PDB entry 9F5Y | electron microscopy, 2.51 A resolution | chains U and W of the 51 polymer chains in the assembly

# Chain U
Protein: NADH dehydrogenase subunit 4L
Organism: Chlamydomonas reinhardtii
Reference sequence: Q84K56 (Q84K56_CHLRE); numbering as in UniProt (aligned over 1-227)
Chain sequence (227 residues; numbered 1 to 227; the number before each row is that of its first residue):
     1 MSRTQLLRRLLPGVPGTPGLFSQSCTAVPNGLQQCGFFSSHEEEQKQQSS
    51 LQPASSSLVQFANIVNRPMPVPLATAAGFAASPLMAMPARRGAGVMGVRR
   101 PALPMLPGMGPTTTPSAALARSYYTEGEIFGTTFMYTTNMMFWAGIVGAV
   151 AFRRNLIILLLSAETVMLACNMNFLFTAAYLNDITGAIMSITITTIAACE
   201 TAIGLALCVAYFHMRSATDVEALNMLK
Disordered / not traced: 1-122

# Chain W
Protein: NADH-ubiquinone oxidoreductase chain 6
Organism: Chlamydomonas reinhardtii
Notes: EC 7.1.1.2
Reference sequence: P10329 (NU6M_CHLRE); residue numbers follow UniProt; this construct covers 1-162
Chain sequence (162 residues; row label = number of the first residue in the row):
     1 MFFENSAILLCALLSIAVGYTKSPFMSLMYSVMLFINSSFVLMMLGFEFL
    51 ALVNLLVYVGALAVLFLFVIMLLEIPATELRAYSRGWSTLGIFVFIINGV
   101 FQITPSMGPRGIITGLPGAESITNLGHALYLYFADLLILNSLVLTVALFG
   151 RFAIAPVRTTGR
Disordered / not traced: 158-162
Ligand contacts:
  - phosphatidylglycerol (PGT; (1S)-2-{[{[(2R)-2,3-dihydroxypropyl]oxy}(hydroxy)phosphoryl]oxy}-1-[(palmitoyloxy)methyl]ethyl stearate): D135, I138, L139
  - phosphatidylethanolamine (PTY): F2, F3, E4, S6, A7, L10, I36, N37, F40, M44, L55

# Chain U / chain W interface
Contacting residue pairs - 118 pairs, chain U then chain W:
  G127(U) - I113(W)
  G127(U) - T114(W)
  G127(U) - G115(W)  hydrogen bond (backbone-backbone)
  E128(U) - I112(W)
  E128(U) - I113(W)
  E128(U) - T114(W)
  I129(U) - N5(W)
  F130(U) - I8(W)  hydrophobic
  F130(U) - G115(W)
  G131(U) - I113(W)
  G131(U) - G115(W)
  T132(U) - G111(W)
  T132(U) - I112(W)
  T132(U) - I113(W)
  T133(U) - L9(W)
  F134(U) - V41(W)  hydrophobic
  F134(U) - L45(W)  hydrophobic
  M135(U) - S106(W)
  M135(U) - M107(W)  hydrophobic
  M135(U) - I113(W)  hydrophobic
  Y136(U) - V100(W)  hydrogen bond (side chain-backbone)
  Y136(U) - Q102(W)  hydrogen bond (backbone-side chain)
  T137(U) - I8(W)
  T137(U) - L9(W)
  N139(U) - Q102(W)
  N139(U) - P105(W)
  N139(U) - S106(W)  hydrogen bond (side chain-backbone)
  M140(U) - A12(W)  hydrophobic
  M140(U) - F95(W)
  M140(U) - G99(W)
  M140(U) - Q102(W)
  M141(U) - C11(W)  hydrophobic
  M141(U) - A12(W)  hydrophobic
  M141(U) - S15(W)
  W143(U) - F95(W)
  W143(U) - N98(W)
  W143(U) - G99(W)
  A144(U) - S15(W)
  A144(U) - F95(W)
  V147(U) - G91(W)
  A151(U) - W87(W)
  A151(U) - S88(W)  hydrogen bond (backbone-backbone)
  A151(U) - G91(W)
  A151(U) - I92(W)  hydrophobic
  F152(U) - G19(W)
  F152(U) - Y20(W)  hydrophobic
  F152(U) - G86(W)
  F152(U) - W87(W)
  R153(U) - R85(W)
  R153(U) - G86(W)
  R154(U) - G19(W)  hydrogen bond (side chain-backbone)
  R154(U) - Y20(W)
  R154(U) - T21(W)  hydrogen bond (side chain-backbone)
  R154(U) - A82(W)
  N155(U) - E74(W)  hydrogen bond
  I157(U) - F66(W)
  I157(U) - V69(W)  hydrophobic
  I157(U) - I70(W)  hydrophobic
  I157(U) - E74(W)
  L160(U) - F66(W)
  L161(U) - S27(W)
  L161(U) - L28(W)  hydrophobic
  L161(U) - S31(W)
  L161(U) - F66(W)  hydrophobic
  E164(U) - F35(W)
  E164(U) - Y58(W)
  E164(U) - L62(W)
  T165(U) - S15(W)
  L168(U) - L34(W)  hydrophobic
  L168(U) - F35(W)  hydrophobic
  L168(U) - S38(W)
  L168(U) - N54(W)
  N171(U) - N54(W)
  M172(U) - S38(W)  hydrogen bond
  M172(U) - V41(W)  hydrophobic
  M172(U) - L42(W)  hydrophobic
  L175(U) - L42(W)  hydrophobic
  L175(U) - F47(W)
  L175(U) - L50(W)  hydrophobic
  F176(U) - L45(W)  hydrophobic
  F176(U) - I113(W)  hydrophobic
  F176(U) - G115(W)
  A179(U) - L116(W)
  A179(U) - G118(W)
  Y180(U) - I113(W)  hydrophobic
  Y180(U) - T114(W)
  Y180(U) - L116(W)  hydrophobic
  I184(U) - A128(W)  hydrophobic
  A187(U) - L50(W)  hydrophobic
  I188(U) - L129(W)  hydrophobic
  I188(U) - F133(W)  hydrophobic
  I188(U) - L136(W)  hydrophobic
  I191(U) - L50(W)  hydrophobic
  T192(U) - L136(W)
  T192(U) - N140(W)
  T194(U) - V57(W)
  T194(U) - Y58(W)
  T195(U) - L144(W)
  I196(U) - V143(W)  hydrophobic
  A197(U) - Y58(W)
  C199(U) - L144(W)  hydrophobic
  C199(U) - A147(W)  hydrophobic
  T201(U) - L62(W)
  T201(U) - F66(W)
  I203(U) - A147(W)
  I203(U) - R151(W)
  L205(U) - L65(W)  hydrophobic
  L205(U) - F66(W)  hydrophobic
  L205(U) - V69(W)  hydrophobic
  A206(U) - I154(W)  hydrophobic
  L207(U) - I154(W)  hydrophobic
  V209(U) - L73(W)  hydrophobic
  F212(U) - L73(W)  hydrophobic
  E221(U) - A77(W)
  L223(U) - L73(W)  hydrophobic
  L223(U) - E74(W)
  N224(U) - R85(W)
  K227(U) - R85(W)
Also at the interface, not in a pair above, chain U (62 interface residues in all): I158, S162, A178, I193, A202, C208, V220
Also at the interface, not in a pair above, chain W (74 interface residues in all): I16, V18, K22, P24, L80, V94, P117, N124, L125, G150, P156

# In short
62 residues of chain U face 74 of chain W across their interface; the contacts include 9 hydrogen bonds. Among
the polar pairs are Y136(U)-V100(W), Y136(U)-Q102(W) and N139(U)-S106(W). Bound to chain W:
phosphatidylethanolamine and phosphatidylglycerol.
Here chain U is NADH dehydrogenase subunit 4L and chain W is NADH-ubiquinone oxidoreductase chain 6, both from
Chlamydomonas reinhardtii. Entry 9F5Y (Structure of the Chlamydomonas reinhardtii respiratory complex I from
respiratory supercomplex) was determined by electron microscopy together with 9F5X, 9F5Z, 9F60, 9F61 and 9F62
from the same study.
